8YIO - chains B and M of the 20 polymer chains in the assembly; structure by electron microscopy, 2.35 A resolution.

[Chain B (and M)]
Protein: Cytochrome b-c1 complex subunit 2, mitochondrial
Source organism: Saccharomyces cerevisiae
Notes: chain M of this document is another copy of the same molecule, construct and numbering; everything in this record applies to it too
UniProtKB: A0A6A5Q625 (A0A6A5Q625_YEASX); numbering as in UniProt (aligned over 17-368)
Chain sequence (352 residues; numbered 17 to 368; the number before each row is that of its first residue):
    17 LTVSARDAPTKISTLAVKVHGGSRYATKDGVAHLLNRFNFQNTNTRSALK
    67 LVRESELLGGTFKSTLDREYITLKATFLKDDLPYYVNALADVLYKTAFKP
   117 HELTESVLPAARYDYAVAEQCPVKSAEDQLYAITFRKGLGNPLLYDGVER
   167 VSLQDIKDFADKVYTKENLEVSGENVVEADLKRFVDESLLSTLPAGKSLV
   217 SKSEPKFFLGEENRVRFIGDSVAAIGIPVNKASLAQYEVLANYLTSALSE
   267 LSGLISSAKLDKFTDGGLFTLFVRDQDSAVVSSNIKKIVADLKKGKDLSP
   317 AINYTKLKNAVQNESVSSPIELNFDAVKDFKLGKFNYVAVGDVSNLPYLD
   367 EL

[Interface between chain B and chain M]
Pairs across the interface - 27 pairs, chain B then chain M:
  Asp-45(B) with Arg-232(M), salt bridge; Ser-360(M), hydrogen bond
  Arg-152(B) with Tyr-364(M); Asp-366(M), salt bridge
  Pro-158(B) with Arg-232(M)
  Asp-162(B) with Arg-232(M), salt bridge; Ile-234(M)
  Gly-163(B) with Ile-234(M)
  Val-164(B) with Arg-232(M); Phe-233(M); Ile-234(M), hydrophobic
  Glu-165(B) with Asp-358(M); Asn-361(M)
  Asn-229(B) with Asn-229(M), hydrogen bond
  Arg-232(B) with Asp-45(M), salt bridge; Pro-158(M); Asp-162(M), salt bridge; Val-164(M)
  Phe-233(B) with Val-164(M)
  Ile-234(B) with Asp-162(M); Gly-163(M); Val-164(M), hydrophobic
  Asp-358(B) with Glu-165(M)
  Ser-360(B) with Asp-45(M), hydrogen bond
  Asn-361(B) with Glu-165(M)
  Tyr-364(B) with Arg-152(M)
  Asp-366(B) with Arg-152(M), salt bridge
Interface residues without a listed pair, chain B (17 interface residues in all): Phe-224
Interface residues without a listed pair, chain M (17 interface residues in all): Phe-224

[In short]
Chain B and chain M each contribute 17 residues to their interface; the contacts include 3 hydrogen bonds and
6 salt bridges. Among the polar pairs are Asp-45(B)/Arg-232(M), Arg-152(B)/Asp-366(M) and
Asp-162(B)/Arg-232(M).
Chain B and chain M are both Cytochrome b-c1 complex subunit 2, mitochondrial (Saccharomyces cerevisiae); the
structure, Cryo-EM structure of Saccharomyces cerevisiae bc1 complex in azoxystrobin-bound state, was
determined by electron microscopy.
